PDB entry 8AA3 | electron microscopy, 2.70 A resolution | chains A and I of the 4 polymer chains in the assembly

[Chain A (and I)]
Protein: SusC homolog
Organism: Bacteroides thetaiotaomicron VPI-5482
Notes: chain I of this document is another copy of the same molecule, construct and numbering; everything in this record applies to it too
UniProt: Q8A6W3 (Q8A6W3_BACTN); residues -24 to 1016 here correspond to UniProt positions 1-1041 (UniProt number = residue number + 25)
Amino-acid sequence (1041 residues; row label = number of the first residue in the row; numbers below 1 keep their minus sign (Met-24 is residue -24)):
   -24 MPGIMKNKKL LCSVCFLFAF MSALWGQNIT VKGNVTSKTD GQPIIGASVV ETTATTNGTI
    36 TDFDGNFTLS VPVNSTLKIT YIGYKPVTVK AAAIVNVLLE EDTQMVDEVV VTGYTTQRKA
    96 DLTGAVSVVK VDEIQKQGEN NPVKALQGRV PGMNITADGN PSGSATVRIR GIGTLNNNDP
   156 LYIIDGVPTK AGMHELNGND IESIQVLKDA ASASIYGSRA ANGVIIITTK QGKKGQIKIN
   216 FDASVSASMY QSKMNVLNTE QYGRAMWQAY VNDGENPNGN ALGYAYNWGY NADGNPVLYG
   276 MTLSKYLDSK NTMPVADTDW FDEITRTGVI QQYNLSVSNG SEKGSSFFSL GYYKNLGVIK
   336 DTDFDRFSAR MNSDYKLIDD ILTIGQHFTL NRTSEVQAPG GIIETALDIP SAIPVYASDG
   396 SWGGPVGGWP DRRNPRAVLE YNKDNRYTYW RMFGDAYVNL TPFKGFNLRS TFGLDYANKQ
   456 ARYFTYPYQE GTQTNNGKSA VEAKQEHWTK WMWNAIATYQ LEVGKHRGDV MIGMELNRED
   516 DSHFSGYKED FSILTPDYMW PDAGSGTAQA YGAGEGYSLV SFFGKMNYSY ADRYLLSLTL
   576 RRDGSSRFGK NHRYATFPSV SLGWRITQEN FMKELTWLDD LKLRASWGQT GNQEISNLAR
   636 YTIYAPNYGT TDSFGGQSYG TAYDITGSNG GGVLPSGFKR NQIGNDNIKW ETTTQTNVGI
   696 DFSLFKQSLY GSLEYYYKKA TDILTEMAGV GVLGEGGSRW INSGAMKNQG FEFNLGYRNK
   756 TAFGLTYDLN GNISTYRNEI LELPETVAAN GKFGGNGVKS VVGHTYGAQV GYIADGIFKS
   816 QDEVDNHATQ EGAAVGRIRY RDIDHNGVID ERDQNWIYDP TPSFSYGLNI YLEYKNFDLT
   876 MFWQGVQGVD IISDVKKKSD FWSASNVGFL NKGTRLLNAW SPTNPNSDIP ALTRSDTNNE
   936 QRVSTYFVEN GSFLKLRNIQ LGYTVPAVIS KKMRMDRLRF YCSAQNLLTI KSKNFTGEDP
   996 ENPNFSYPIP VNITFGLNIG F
Unresolved in the structure: -24 to 92
Bound ions: Mg2+: Asp837, Asp839, Asn841, Val843, Asp848
Residues lining bound ligands:
  - beta-D-fructofuranose (FRU), molecule 1: Lys165, Ala166, Gly167, His169, Glu170, Gln372, Tyr422, Tyr424, Lys454, Lys479, Glu481, Trp483
  - beta-D-fructofuranose (FRU), molecule 2: Gly376, Glu379, Thr380, Asp383, Asp406, Arg407, Phe649, Gly650, Gln652, Asn901, Val902

[How chain A and chain I interact]
Pairs across the interface (108):
  Ile212(A) with Lys318(I); Lys351(I); Leu352(I), hydrophobic
  Lys213(A) with Leu352(I)
  Ile214(A) with Leu352(I), hydrophobic; Ile359(I), hydrophobic
  Val312(A) with Tyr350(I), hydrophobic; Leu352(I), hydrophobic
  Asn314(A) with Lys318(I); Gly319(I); Tyr350(I)
  Lys318(A) with Ile212(I); Asn314(I)
  Gly319(A) with Asn314(I)
  Ser321(A) with Tyr350(I)
  Phe322(A) with Tyr350(I), hydrogen bond (backbone-side chain)
  Phe323(A) with Tyr350(I), hydrogen bond (backbone-side chain); Gln361(I)
  Leu325(A) with Ala431(I), hydrophobic
  Met346(A) with Gln361(I); Phe363(I), hydrophobic
  Tyr350(A) with Val312(I), hydrophobic; Asn314(I); Ser321(I); Phe322(I), hydrogen bond (side chain-backbone); Phe323(I)
  Lys351(A) with Ile212(I)
  Leu352(A) with Ile212(I), hydrophobic; Lys213(I); Ile214(I), hydrophobic; Val312(I), hydrophobic
  Ile353(A) with Arg969(I); Phe1016(I)
  Ile359(A) with Ile214(I), hydrophobic
  Gln361(A) with Phe323(I); Met346(I)
  Phe363(A) with Met346(I), hydrophobic; Phe363(I), hydrophobic
  Leu365(A) with Met427(I), hydrophobic
  Trp425(A) with Leu449(I), hydrophobic; Tyr451(I)
  Met427(A) with Leu365(I), hydrophobic; Met427(I), hydrophobic
  Ala431(A) with Leu325(I), hydrophobic
  Leu449(A) with Trp425(I), hydrophobic
  Tyr451(A) with Trp425(I); Asn453(I), hydrogen bond
  Asn453(A) with Tyr451(I), hydrogen bond; Asn453(I); His482(I)
  Gln455(A) with Phe519(I)
  Ala478(A) with Phe519(I), hydrophobic
  Gln480(A) with Gln480(I); His482(I), hydrogen bond; Phe519(I)
  His482(A) with Asn453(I); Gln480(I), hydrogen bond
  Phe519(A) with Gln455(I); Gln480(I)
  Tyr522(A) with Ala545(I)
  Lys523(A) with Thr645(I)
  Asp525(A) with Val668(I)
  Ser527(A) with Phe673(I)
  Tyr533(A) with Pro641(I); Phe673(I)
  Trp535(A) with Ser517(I); Gly547(I); Ala548(I); Gly549(I)
  Pro536(A) with Ala545(I); Tyr546(I); Gly547(I)
  Asp537(A) with Tyr546(I); Gly547(I), hydrogen bond (side chain-backbone); Pro641(I)
  Ala538(A) with Pro641(I)
  Ser540(A) with Tyr643(I); Val668(I); Ser671(I)
  Thr542(A) with Val668(I)
  Ala543(A) with Ala543(I); Gln544(I); Ala545(I)
  Gln544(A) with Ala543(I)
  Ala545(A) with Tyr522(I); Pro536(I); Ala543(I)
  Tyr546(A) with Pro536(I); Asp537(I)
  Gly547(A) with Trp535(I); Pro536(I); Asp537(I), hydrogen bond (backbone-side chain)
  Ala548(A) with Trp535(I)
  Gly549(A) with Trp535(I)
  Pro641(A) with Tyr533(I); Asp537(I); Ala538(I)
  Tyr643(A) with Ser540(I)
  Thr645(A) with Lys523(I)
  Gly666(A) with Gly666(I)
  Val668(A) with Asp525(I); Ser540(I); Thr542(I)
  Ser671(A) with Ser540(I)
  Phe673(A) with Ser527(I); Tyr533(I)
  Arg969(A) with Ile353(I)
  Phe1016(A) with Ile353(I)
Also at the interface, not in a pair above, chain A (65 interface residues in all): Leu357, Lys479, Ser517, His518, Gly521, Gly539, Gly541
Also at the interface, not in a pair above, chain I (65 interface residues in all): Leu357, Ala478, Lys479, His518, Gly521, Gly539, Gly541

[In short]
Chain A and chain I each contribute 65 residues to their interface; the contacts include 9 hydrogen bonds.
Polar pairs include Phe322(A)-Tyr350(I), Phe323(A)-Tyr350(I) and Tyr451(A)-Asn453(I). Chain A binds
beta-D-fructofuranose. Asp837(A), Asp839(A), Asn841(A), Val843(A) and Asp848(A) form the Mg2+ site.
Both chains are SusC homolog (Bacteroides thetaiotaomicron VPI-5482). Entry 8AA3 (Core SusCD transporter units
from the inactive levan utilisome in the presence of levan fructo-oligosaccharides DP ...) was determined by
electron microscopy, deposited together with 8A9Y, 8AA0, 8AA1 and 8AA2.
